PDB entry 7WD0 | electron microscopy, 3.30 A resolution | chains A and b of the 7 polymer chains in the assembly

# Chain A
Molecule: Spike glycoprotein
Source organism: Severe acute respiratory syndrome coronavirus 2
Reference sequence: P0DTC2 (SPIKE_SARS2); numbering as in UniProt; present here: 1-241, 245-1206
Sequence (1258 residues; numbered 1 to 1261; 3 numbers in that range are skipped by the numbering (no residue carries them; nothing is unmodelled there); the number before each row is that of its first residue):
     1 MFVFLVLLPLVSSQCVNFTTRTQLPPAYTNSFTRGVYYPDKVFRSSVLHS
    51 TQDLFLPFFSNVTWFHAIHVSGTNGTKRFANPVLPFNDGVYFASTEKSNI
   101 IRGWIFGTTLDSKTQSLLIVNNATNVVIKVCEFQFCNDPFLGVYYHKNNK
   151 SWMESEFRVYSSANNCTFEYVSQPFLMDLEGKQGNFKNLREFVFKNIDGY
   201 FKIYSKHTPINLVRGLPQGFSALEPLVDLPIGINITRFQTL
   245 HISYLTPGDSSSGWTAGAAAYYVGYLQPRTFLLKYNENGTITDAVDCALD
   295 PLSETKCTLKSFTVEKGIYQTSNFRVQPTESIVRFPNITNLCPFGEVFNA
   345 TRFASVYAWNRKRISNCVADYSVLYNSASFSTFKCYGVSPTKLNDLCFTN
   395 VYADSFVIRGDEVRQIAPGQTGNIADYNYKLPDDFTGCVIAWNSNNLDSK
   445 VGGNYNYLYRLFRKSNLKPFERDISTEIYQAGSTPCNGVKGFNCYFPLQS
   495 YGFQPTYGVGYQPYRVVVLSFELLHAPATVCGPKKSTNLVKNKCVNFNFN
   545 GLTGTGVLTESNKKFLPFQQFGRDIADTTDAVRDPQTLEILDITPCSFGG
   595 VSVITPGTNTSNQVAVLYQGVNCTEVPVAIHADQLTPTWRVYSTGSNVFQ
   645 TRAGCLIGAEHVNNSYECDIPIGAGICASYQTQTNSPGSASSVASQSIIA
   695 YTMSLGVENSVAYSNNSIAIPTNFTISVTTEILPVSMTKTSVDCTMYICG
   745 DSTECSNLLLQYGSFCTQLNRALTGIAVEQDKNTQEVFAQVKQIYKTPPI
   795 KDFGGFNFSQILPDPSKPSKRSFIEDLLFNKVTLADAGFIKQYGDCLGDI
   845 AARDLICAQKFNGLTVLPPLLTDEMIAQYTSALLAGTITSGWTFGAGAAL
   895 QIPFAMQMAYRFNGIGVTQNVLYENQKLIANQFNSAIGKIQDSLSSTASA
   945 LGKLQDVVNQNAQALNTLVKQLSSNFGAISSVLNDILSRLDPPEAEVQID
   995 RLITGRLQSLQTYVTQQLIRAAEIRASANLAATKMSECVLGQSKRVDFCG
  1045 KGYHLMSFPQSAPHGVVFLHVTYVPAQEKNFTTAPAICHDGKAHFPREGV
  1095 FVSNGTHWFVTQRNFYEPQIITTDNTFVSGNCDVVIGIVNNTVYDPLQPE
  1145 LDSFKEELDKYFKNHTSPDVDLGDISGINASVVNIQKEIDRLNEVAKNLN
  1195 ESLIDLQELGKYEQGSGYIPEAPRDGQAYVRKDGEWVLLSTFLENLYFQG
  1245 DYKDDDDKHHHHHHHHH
Not modelled in the structure: 1-13, 70-76, 248-254, 621-640, 677-688, 828-847, 1162-1261
Sequence notes: variant Phe18 (Leu in P0DTC2), Ala80 (Asp in P0DTC2), Gly215 (Asp in P0DTC2), Ile246 (Arg in P0DTC2), Asn417 (Lys in P0DTC2), Lys484 (Glu in P0DTC2), Tyr501 (Asn in P0DTC2), Gly614 (Asp in P0DTC2), Gly682 (Arg in P0DTC2), Ser683 (Arg in P0DTC2), Ser685 (Arg in P0DTC2), Val701 (Ala in P0DTC2), Pro986 (Lys in P0DTC2), Pro987 (Val in P0DTC2); expression tag (1207-1261)
Curated features (UniProtKB/Swiss-Prot):
  - region: Asn280 to Cys301 (Putative superantigen), Arg403 to Asp405 (Integrin-binding motif), Asn448 to Phe456 (Immunodominant HLA epitope recognized by the CD8+), Pro681, Ala684 (Putative superantigen), Ser816 to Tyr837 (Fusion peptide 1), Lys835 to Phe855 (Fusion peptide 2), Asp1163 to Glu1202 (Heptad repeat 2)
  - site: Arg815, Ser816 (Cleavage)
  - glycosylation: Asn17 (N-linked (GlcNAc...) (complex) asparagine), Asn61 (N-linked (GlcNAc...) (hybrid) asparagine), Asn74 (N-linked (GlcNAc...) (complex) asparagine), Asn122 (N-linked (GlcNAc...) (hybrid) asparagine), Asn149 (N-linked (GlcNAc...) (complex) asparagine), Asn165 (N-linked (GlcNAc...) (complex) asparagine), Asn234 (N-linked (GlcNAc...) (high mannose) asparagine), Asn282 (N-linked (GlcNAc...) (complex) asparagine), Thr323 (O-linked (GalNAc) threonine), Ser325 (O-linked (HexNAc...) serine), Asn331 (N-linked (GlcNAc...) (complex) asparagine), Asn343 (N-linked (GlcNAc...) (complex) asparagine), Asn603 (N-linked (GlcNAc...) (hybrid) asparagine), Asn616 (N-linked (GlcNAc...) (complex) asparagine), Asn657 (N-linked (GlcNAc...) (complex) asparagine), Thr676 (O-linked (GlcNAc...) threonine), Thr678 (O-linked (GlcNAc...) threonine), Asn709 (N-linked (GlcNAc...) (high mannose) asparagine), Asn717 (N-linked (GlcNAc...) (hybrid) asparagine), Asn801 (N-linked (GlcNAc...) (hybrid) asparagine) and 6 more in UniProt
  - natural variant: Leu5 (L5F: In strain: Iota/B.1.526), Ser13 (S13I: In strain: Epsilon/B.1.427/B.1.429), Phe18 (L18F: In strain: Beta/B.1.351, Gamma/P.1 and 1 more; this construct carries the variant), Thr19 (T19I: In strain: Omicron/BQ.1.1, Omicron/XBB.1.5 and 1 more; T19R: In strain: Delta/B.1.617.2, Omicron/BA.2 and 4 more), Thr20 (T20N: In strain: Gamma/P.1), Leu24 to Ala27 (sequence variant, change not given here; In strain: Omicron/BA.2, Omicron/BA.2.12.1 and 6 more), Pro26 (P26S: In strain: Gamma/P.1), Gln52 (Q52H: In strain: Omicron/EG.5.1), Ala67 (A67V: In strain: Eta/B.1.525, Omicron/BA.1), His69 to Val70 (deletion: In strain: Alpha/B.1.1.7, Eta/B.1.525 and 5 more), Gly75 (G75V: In strain: Lambda/C.37), Thr76 (T76I: In strain: Lambda/C.37), 81 further natural variant entries in UniProt
  - mutagenesis: His69 to Val70 (Increased incorporation of cleaved spike into virions), Asn121 (N121Q: Partial loss of biliverdin affinity), Arg190 (R190K: Partial loss of biliverdin affinity), Asn234 (N234Q: Increased resistance to neutralizing antibodies), Asn331 (N331Q: Reduced viral infectivity), Asn343 (N343Q: Reduced viral infectivity), Leu452 (L452R: Increased resistance to neutralizing antibodies. Decreases HLA binding to NF9 epitope. Increased binding affinity to human ACE2), Tyr453 (Y453F: Decreased HLA binding to NF9 epitope. Increased binding affinity to human ACE2), Ala475 (A475V: Increased resistance to neutralizing antibodies), Val483 (V483A: Increased resistance to neutralizing antibodies), Phe490 (F490L: Increased resistance to neutralizing antibodies and human covalescent sera neutralization), Gln493 (Q493N: Reduced host ACE2-binding affinity in vitro; Q493Y: Reduced host ACE2-binding affinity in vitro), 9 further mutagenesis entries in UniProt
Disulfides: Cys131-Cys166, Cys291-Cys301, Cys336-Cys361, Cys379-Cys432, Cys391-Cys525, Cys480-Cys488, Cys538-Cys590, Cys617-Cys649, Cys662-Cys671, Cys738-Cys760, Cys743-Cys749, Cys1032-Cys1043, Cys1082-Cys1126

# Chain b
Molecule: Light chain of S5D2 Fab
Source organism: Mus musculus
Notes: antibody fragment or engineered binder
Sequence (217 residues; each row starts with the number of its first residue):
     1 DIVMSQSPSSLAVSDGERVTLTCKSSQSLLYSTNQKNYLAWYQQKPGQSP
    51 KLLIYWASSRESGVPDRFTGSGSGTDFTLTISSVKAEDLAVYYCQQYYSY
   101 PLTFGAGTKLELRADAAPTVSIFPPSSEQLTSGGASVVCFLNNFYPKDIN
   151 VKWKIDGSERQNGVLNSWTDQDSKDSTYSMSSTLTLTKDEYERHNSYTCE
   201 ATHKTSTSPIVKSFNRN
Disulfides: Cys23-Cys94, Cys139-Cys199

# How chain A and chain b interact
Pairs across the interface (10):
  Ser477(A) with Tyr97(b)
  Thr478(A) with Tyr97(b); Tyr98(b); Tyr100(b), hydrogen bond
  Pro479(A) with Tyr31(b), hydrophobic; Tyr38(b); Tyr97(b); Tyr98(b)
  Asn481(A) with Tyr31(b), hydrogen bond
  Phe486(A) with Tyr100(b)
Interface residues without a listed pair, chain A (8 interface residues in all): Gln474, Cys480, Asn487

# Summary
8 residues of chain A and 5 residues of chain b are in contact, with 2 hydrogen bonds. Polar contacts include
Thr478(A)-Tyr100(b) and Asn481(A)-Tyr31(b). Curated annotation (UniProt) lists 21 mutagenesis sites on chain
A.
Here chain A is Spike glycoprotein (Severe acute respiratory syndrome coronavirus 2) and chain b is Light
chain of S5D2 Fab (Mus musculus). Entry 7WD0 (SARS-CoV-2 Beta spike in complex with two S5D2 Fabs) was
determined by electron microscopy, deposited together with 7WCR, 7WCZ, 7WD7, 7WD8, 7WD9 and 7WDF.
